Entry 7V64 (X-ray diffraction, 1.56 A resolution); this record covers chains A and B of the 3 polymer chains in the assembly.

[Chain A]
Name: 16A fab Light chain
From: Mus musculus
Notes: antibody fragment or engineered binder
Chain sequence (217 residues; row label = number of the first residue in the row):
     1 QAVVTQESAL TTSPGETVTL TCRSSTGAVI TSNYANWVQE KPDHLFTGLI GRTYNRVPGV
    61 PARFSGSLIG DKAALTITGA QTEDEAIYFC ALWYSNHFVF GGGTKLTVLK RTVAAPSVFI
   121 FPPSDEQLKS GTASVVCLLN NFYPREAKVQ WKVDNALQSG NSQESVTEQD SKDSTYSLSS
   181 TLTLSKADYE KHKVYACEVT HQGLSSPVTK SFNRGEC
Disordered / not traced: 215-217
Cystine bridges: Cys22-Cys90, Cys137-Cys197

[Chain B]
Name: 16A fab Heavy chain
From: Mus musculus
Notes: antibody fragment or engineered binder
Chain sequence (229 residues; each row starts with the number of its first residue; numbering starts at 0):
     0 MEVKLHQSGG GLVQPGGFLK ISCVVSGIDF SRYWMSWVRR APGKGLEWIG EITPDSNTIN
    60 YVPSLKDNFG ISRDNAKNTL FLQMTKVRSE DTALYFCASY YEGFAYWGQG TLVTVSAAST
   120 KGPSVFPLAP SSKSTSGGTA ALGCLVKDYF PEPVTVSWNS GALTSGVHTF PAVLQSSGLY
   180 SLSSVVTVPS SSLGTQTYIC NVNHKPSNTK VDKKVEPKSC DKTENLYFQ
Disordered / not traced: 0, 131-135, 218-228
Cystine bridges: Cys22-Cys96, Cys143-Cys199

[Chain A / chain B interface]
Residue-residue contacts - 66 pairs, chain A then chain B:
  Asn36(A) - Gly102(B)
  Asn36(A) - Phe103(B)
  Val38(A) - Trp106(B)  hydrophobic
  Glu40(A) - Arg39(B)  salt bridge
  His44(A) - Arg39(B)
  His44(A) - Leu93(B)
  His44(A) - Phe95(B)
  Phe46(A) - Phe95(B)  hydrophobic
  Phe46(A) - Trp106(B)  hydrophobic
  Gly48(A) - Phe103(B)  hydrogen bond (backbone-backbone)
  Gly48(A) - Trp106(B)
  Gly51(A) - Glu101(B)
  Asn55(A) - Glu101(B)
  Val57(A) - Tyr100(B)
  Val57(A) - Gly102(B)
  Val57(A) - Ala104(B)  hydrophobic
  Pro58(A) - Tyr100(B)  hydrophobic
  Ile87(A) - Arg39(B)
  Phe89(A) - Gly44(B)
  Phe89(A) - Leu45(B)
  Trp93(A) - Glu50(B)
  Trp93(A) - Asn59(B)
  Asn96(A) - Asn59(B)
  Asn96(A) - Tyr60(B)
  His97(A) - Trp47(B)
  His97(A) - Tyr60(B)
  His97(A) - Val61(B)
  His97(A) - Pro62(B)
  Phe98(A) - Trp47(B)
  Phe98(A) - Tyr99(B)
  Phe100(A) - Leu45(B)
  Phe100(A) - Trp47(B)
  Phe119(A) - Thr138(B)
  Phe119(A) - Ala140(B)  hydrophobic
  Phe121(A) - Leu127(B)
  Phe121(A) - Ala128(B)
  Phe121(A) - Ala140(B)
  Ser124(A) - Phe125(B)
  Ser124(A) - Pro126(B)
  Glu126(A) - Phe125(B)
  Glu126(A) - Pro126(B)
  Gln127(A) - Phe125(B)
  Gln127(A) - Leu144(B)
  Gln127(A) - Lys146(B)
  Ser130(A) - Phe125(B)
  Thr132(A) - Lys146(B)
  Ser134(A) - Leu144(B)
  Val136(A) - Leu127(B)  hydrophobic
  Leu138(A) - Ala140(B)  hydrophobic
  Leu138(A) - Phe169(B)  hydrophobic
  Leu138(A) - Val184(B)  hydrophobic
  Asn140(A) - His167(B)
  Asn140(A) - Thr186(B)
  Asn141(A) - His167(B)
  Gln163(A) - Val172(B)
  Gln163(A) - Leu173(B)  hydrogen bond (side chain-backbone)
  Gln163(A) - Gln174(B)
  Glu164(A) - Val172(B)
  Ser165(A) - Phe169(B)
  Ser165(A) - Pro170(B)  hydrogen bond (side chain-backbone)
  Val166(A) - Pro170(B)
  Thr167(A) - Phe169(B)
  Ser177(A) - His167(B)  hydrogen bond
  Ser177(A) - Phe169(B)
  Leu178(A) - Phe169(B)
  Ser179(A) - Phe169(B)
Other interface residues (no listed pair), chain A (41 interface residues in all): Thr47, Arg52, Arg56, Thr183
Other interface residues (no listed pair), chain B (39 interface residues in all): Val37, Glu46, Leu141, Ser182, Lys212

[In short]
Chain A and chain B form an interface of 41 and 39 residues respectively, with 4 hydrogen bonds and 1 salt
bridge. Polar contacts include Glu40(A)-Arg39(B), Gln163(A)-Leu173(B) and Ser165(A)-Pro170(B).
Chain A is 16A fab Light chain and chain B is 16A fab Heavy chain, both from Mus musculus; the structure,
Crystal structure of Antibody 16A in complex with MUC1 Glycopeptide(GlycoT), was determined by X-ray
diffraction.
